6A5L - chains B and T of the 25 polymer chains in the assembly; structure by electron microscopy, 5.60 A resolution (low resolution: residue-level contacts below are approximate; hydrogen-bond / salt-bridge calls are withheld).

[Chain B]
Protein: DNA-directed RNA polymerase subunit beta
From: Komagataella phaffii (strain GS115 / ATCC 20864)
Notes: EC 2.7.7.6
UniProtKB: C4QZQ7 (C4QZQ7_KOMPG); numbering as in UniProt (aligned over 1-1227)
Sequence (1227 residues; row label = number of the first residue in the row):
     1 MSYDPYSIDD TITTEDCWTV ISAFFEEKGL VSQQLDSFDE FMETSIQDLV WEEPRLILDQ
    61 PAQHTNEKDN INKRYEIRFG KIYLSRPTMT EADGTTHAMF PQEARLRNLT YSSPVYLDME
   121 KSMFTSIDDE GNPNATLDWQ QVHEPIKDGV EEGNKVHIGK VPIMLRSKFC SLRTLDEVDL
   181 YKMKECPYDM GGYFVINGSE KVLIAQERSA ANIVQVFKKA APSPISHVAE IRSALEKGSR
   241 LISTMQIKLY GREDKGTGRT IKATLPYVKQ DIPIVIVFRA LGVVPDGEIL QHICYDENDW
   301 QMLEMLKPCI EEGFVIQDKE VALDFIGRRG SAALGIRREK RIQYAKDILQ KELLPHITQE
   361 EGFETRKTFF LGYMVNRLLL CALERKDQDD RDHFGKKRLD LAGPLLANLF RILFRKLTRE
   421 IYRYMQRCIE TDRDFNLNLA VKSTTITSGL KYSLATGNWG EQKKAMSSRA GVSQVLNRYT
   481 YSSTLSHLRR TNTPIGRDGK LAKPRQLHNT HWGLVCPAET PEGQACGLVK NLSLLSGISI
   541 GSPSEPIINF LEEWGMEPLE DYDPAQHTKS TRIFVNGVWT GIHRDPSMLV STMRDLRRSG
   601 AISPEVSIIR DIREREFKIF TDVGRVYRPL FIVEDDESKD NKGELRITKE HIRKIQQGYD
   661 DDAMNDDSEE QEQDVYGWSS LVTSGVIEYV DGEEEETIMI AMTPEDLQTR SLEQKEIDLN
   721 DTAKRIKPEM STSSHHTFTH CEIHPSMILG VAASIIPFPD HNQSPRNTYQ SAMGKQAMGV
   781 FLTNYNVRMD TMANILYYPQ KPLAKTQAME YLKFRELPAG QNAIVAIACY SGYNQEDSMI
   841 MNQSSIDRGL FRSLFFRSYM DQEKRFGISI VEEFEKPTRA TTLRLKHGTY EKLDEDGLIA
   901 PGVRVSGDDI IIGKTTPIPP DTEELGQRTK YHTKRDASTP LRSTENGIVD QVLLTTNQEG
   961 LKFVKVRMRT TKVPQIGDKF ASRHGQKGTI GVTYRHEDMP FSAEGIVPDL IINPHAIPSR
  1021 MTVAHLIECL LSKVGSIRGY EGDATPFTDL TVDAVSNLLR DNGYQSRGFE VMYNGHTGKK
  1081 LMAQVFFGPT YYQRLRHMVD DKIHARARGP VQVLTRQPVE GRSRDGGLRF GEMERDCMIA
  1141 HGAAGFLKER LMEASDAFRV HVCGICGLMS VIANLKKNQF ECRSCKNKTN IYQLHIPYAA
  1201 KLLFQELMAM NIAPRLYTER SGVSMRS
Disordered / not traced: 1-8, 129-152, 663-674, 712-718, 921-930, 1223-1227
Bound ions: Zn2+: Cys1163, Cys1166, Cys1182

[Chain T]
Molecule: 198-nt DNA strand
Sequence (198 nucleotides; numbered -72 to 125; the number before each row is that of its first residue; numbers below 1 keep their minus sign (DA-72 is residue -72)):
   -72 ATCAGAATCC CGGTGCCGAG GCCGCTCAAT TGGTCGTAGA CAGCTCTAGC ACCGCTTAAA
   -12 CGCACGTACG CGCTGTCCCC CGCGTTTTAA CCGCCAAGGG GATTACACCC AAGACACCAG
    48 GCACGAGACA GAAAAAAACA ACGAAAACGG CCACCACCCA AACACACCAA ACACAAGAGC
   108 TAATTGACTG ACGTAAGC
Disordered / not traced: 54-125

[Chain B / chain T interface]
Contacting residue pairs (21):
  Lys201(B) with DA41(T)
  Glu420(B) with DA46(T)
  Arg423(B) with DG47(T)
  Tyr452(B) with DA43(T)
  Ala455(B) with DC42(T)
  Thr456(B) with DC42(T)
  Gln462(B) with DA43(T); DC44(T)
  Val475(B) with DA41(T)
  Lys500(B) with DC33(T)
  Gln524(B) with DA34(T)
  Thr791(B) with DA41(T)
  Arg857(B) with DG40(T)
  Arg942(B) with DG40(T)
  Gly1121(B) with DA38(T)
  Arg1122(B) with DA38(T); DA39(T)
  Ser1123(B) with DA39(T)
  Leu1128(B) with DC37(T)
  Arg1129(B) with DC36(T); DC37(T)
Other interface residues (no listed pair), chain B (26 interface residues in all): Asn197, Ser199, Arg427, Asp1101, His1104, Gly1127, Gly1131, Met1133
Other interface residues (no listed pair), chain T (15 interface residues in all): DC35, DC45

[In short]
26 residues of chain B face 15 of chain T across their interface. The Zn2+ site is built by Cys1163(B),
Cys1166(B) and Cys1182(B).
Chain B is DNA-directed RNA polymerase subunit beta (Komagataella phaffii (strain GS115 / ATCC 20864)) and
chain T is a 198-nt DNA strand; the structure, RNA polymerase II elongation complex stalled at SHL(-1) of the
nucleosome, with foreign DNA, was determined by electron microscopy, deposited together with 6A5O, 6A5P, 6A5R,
6A5T, 6A5U and 6INQ.
